PDB entry 7XMU | electron microscopy, 2.30 A resolution | chains A and E of the 6 polymer chains in the assembly

== Chain A (and E) ==
Protein: Ribose-phosphate pyrophosphokinase
Source organism: Escherichia coli str. K-12 substr. MG1655
Notes: EC 2.7.6.1; chain E of this document is another copy of the same molecule, construct and numbering; everything in this record applies to it too
UniProt: P0A717 (KPRS_ECOLI); residue numbers follow UniProt; this construct covers 1-315
Amino-acid sequence (321 residues; row label = number of the first residue in the row):
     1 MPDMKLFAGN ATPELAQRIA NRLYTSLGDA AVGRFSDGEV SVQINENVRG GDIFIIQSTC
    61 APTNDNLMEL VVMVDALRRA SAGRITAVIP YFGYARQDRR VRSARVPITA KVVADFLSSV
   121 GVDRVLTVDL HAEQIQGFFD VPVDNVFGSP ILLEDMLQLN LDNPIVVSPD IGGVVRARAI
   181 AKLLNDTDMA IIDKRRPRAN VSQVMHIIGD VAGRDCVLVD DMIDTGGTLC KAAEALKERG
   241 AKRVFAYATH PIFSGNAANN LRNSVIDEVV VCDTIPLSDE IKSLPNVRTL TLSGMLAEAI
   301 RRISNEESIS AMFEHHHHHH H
Disordered / not traced: 1-2, 197-202, 316-321
Differences from the reference sequence: expression tag (316-321)
Ion coordination: Mg2+: Asp170 (together with 5-O-phosphono-alpha-D-ribofuranose)
Small-molecule neighbours:
  - ADP (adenosine-5'-diphosphate), molecule 1: Phe35, Asp37, Glu39
  - ADP, molecule 2: Arg96, Gln97, Arg99, His131, Asp224
  - ADP, molecule 3: Arg99, Val101, Arg102
  - ADP, molecule 4: Glu133, Phe147, Ser149, Val175, Arg176, Arg178, Ala179, Lys182
  - 5-O-phosphono-alpha-D-ribofuranose (HSX): Arg96, His131, Asp170, Asp220, Asp221, Met222, Ile223, Asp224, Thr225, Gly226, Gly227, Thr228
Swiss-Prot annotation at these positions:
  - active site: Lys194
  - binding site (ATP): Asp37 to Glu39, Arg96, Gln97
  - binding site (Mg(2+)): His131, Asp170
  - binding site (D-ribose 5-phosphate): Arg196, Asp220, Asp224 to Thr228
What the authors report for this chain:
  - binding site for ADP: Phe35, Asp37, Arg99, Arg102, His131, Glu133, Phe147, Ser149, Arg178
  - binding site for 5-O-phosphono-alpha-D-ribofuranose: Asp170, Asp220, Asp221, Thr225, Thr228
  - conformationally variable residues (loop rearrangement): Tyr94 to Thr109
  - contacts within the chain: Glu298-Arg301 (salt bridge), Arg301-Arg302
  - self-association interface (contacts with another copy of this molecule): Glu307
  - mutagenesis - E133A: decreased catalytic activity on ATP
  - allosteric site: Arg102

== Chain A / chain E interface ==
Residue-residue contacts (14; chain A residue first):
  Asn47(A) with Glu306(E), hydrogen bond (side chain-backbone); Ser308(E)
  Arg49(A) with Arg124(E); Glu306(E); Glu307(E), hydrogen bond (side chain-backbone); Ile309(E)
  Gly50(A) with Glu306(E), hydrogen bond (backbone-side chain)
  Arg78(A) with Asp140(E), hydrogen bond (side chain-backbone)
  Arg79(A) with Gln136(E); Phe139(E), hydrogen bond (side chain-backbone); Asp140(E); Pro142(E)
  Ser81(A) with Arg124(E), hydrogen bond; Pro142(E)
Interface residues without a listed pair, chain E (12 interface residues in all): Val141, Asp144, Ile303

== In short ==
Chain A and chain E form an interface of 6 and 12 residues respectively; the contacts include 6 hydrogen
bonds. Among the polar pairs are Asn47(A)-Glu306(E), Arg49(A)-Glu307(E) and Gly50(A)-Glu306(E). From the
paper: a binding site for ADP at Phe35(A), Asp37(A) and Arg99(A) among others; E133A of chain A reduces
catalytic activity on ATP.
Chain A and chain E are both Ribose-phosphate pyrophosphokinase (Escherichia coli str. K-12 substr. MG1655);
the structure, E.coli phosphoribosylpyrophosphate (PRPP) synthetase type A filament bound with ADP, Pi and
R5P, was determined by electron microscopy, deposited together with 7XMV and 7XN3.
